PDB entry 8W9S | X-ray diffraction, 2.09 A resolution | chains A and B of the 4 polymer chains in the assembly

Chain A:
Name: NADH-dependent dihydrogenase
Source organism: Amycolatopsis mediterranei S699
Reference sequence: O52541 (O52541_AMYMD); residue numbers follow UniProt; this construct covers 1-342
Sequence (342 residues; each row starts with the number of its first residue):
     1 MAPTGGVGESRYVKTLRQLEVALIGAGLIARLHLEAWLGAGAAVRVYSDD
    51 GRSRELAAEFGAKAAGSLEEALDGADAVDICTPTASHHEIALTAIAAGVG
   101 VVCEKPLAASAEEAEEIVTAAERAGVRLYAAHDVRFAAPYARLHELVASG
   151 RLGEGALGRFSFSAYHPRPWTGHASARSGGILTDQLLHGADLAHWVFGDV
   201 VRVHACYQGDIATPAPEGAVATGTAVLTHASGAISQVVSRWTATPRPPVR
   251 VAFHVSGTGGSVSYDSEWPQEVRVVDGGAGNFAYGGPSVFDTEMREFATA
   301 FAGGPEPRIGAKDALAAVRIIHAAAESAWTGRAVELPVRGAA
Disordered / not traced: 1-17, 339-342
Ligand contacts:
  - NAD (nicotinamide-adenine-dinucleotide): I24, G25, A26, G27, L28, I29, Y47, S48, D49, D50, C81, T82, P83, T84, S86, H87, I90, E104, K105, P106, R168, D184, H188
  - 34a-Deoxy-rifamycin W (US6; (7E,9S,10S,11R,12R,13R,14R,15R,16S,17S,18E,20Z)-2,4,10,12,14,16-hexahydroxy-3,7,9,11,13,15,17,21-octamethyl-23-azatricyclo[22.3.1.05,27]octacosa-1,3,5(27),7,18,20,24-heptaene-6,22,26,28-tetrone): L28, I29, L32, V134, A137, Y140, F162, S163, A164, H166, P167, R168, D184, Q185, H188, W241, V249, R250, V251, V289, F290

Chain B:
Name: RifT
Source organism: Amycolatopsis mediterranei S699
Reference sequence: O52542 (O52542_AMYMD); residues 350-603 here correspond to UniProt positions 2-255 (UniProt number = residue number - 348)
Sequence (256 residues; numbered 348 to 603; the number before each row is that of its first residue):
   348 MVKVAILSSTPQAYAGALRGLPDVEVVAAASWDAFEPVRQAAEAGARVLC
   398 EYPPAAKETDLKAMIDAAGDRLTFASPACHGEAFAVVRKGIADGGIGELT
   448 TVLGSVATSVDGVLGAAAPYLLDLADAVLGGEPAQQVYAQTNIVLSGRIG
   498 ESAAVLTVRYRSGQVASFDCRRHGSATGLPAVTFIGDQGSVQYDAGPQLL
   548 GGERPELGGEDLEALMLKDFLGAGDGPGPDGQAALRTFRIIQAAYESAHT
   598 GQPVDL
Disordered / not traced: 348, 494-495
Differences from the reference sequence: initiating methionine (348); expression tag (349)

Chain A / chain B interface:
Pairs across the interface (55; chain A residue first):
  E154(A) - V491(B)
  G155(A) - V491(B)
  A156(A) - N489(B)  hydrogen bond (backbone-side chain)
  A156(A) - V491(B)  hydrophobic
  A156(A) - L492(B)  hydrophobic
  L157(A) - V502(B)  hydrophobic
  L157(A) - D516(B)
  L157(A) - C517(B)
  L157(A) - R518(B)
  R159(A) - S452(B)  hydrogen bond
  R159(A) - D516(B)
  R202(A) - Y485(B)
  R202(A) - Q487(B)  hydrogen bond
  R202(A) - G598(B)
  H204(A) - Y485(B)
  C206(A) - T504(B)
  C206(A) - R506(B)
  C206(A) - V512(B)  hydrophobic
  Q208(A) - T447(B)  hydrogen bond (side chain-backbone)
  Q208(A) - T448(B)  hydrogen bond
  Q208(A) - G510(B)  hydrogen bond (side chain-backbone)
  Q208(A) - Q511(B)
  Q208(A) - V512(B)
  V220(A) - D534(B)
  T222(A) - T448(B)
  T222(A) - I532(B)
  T224(A) - S514(B)
  V226(A) - V502(B)  hydrophobic
  V226(A) - T504(B)
  T228(A) - Q487(B)  hydrogen bond
  G232(A) - N489(B)  hydrogen bond (backbone-side chain)
  A233(A) - N489(B)
  I234(A) - Q487(B)
  I234(A) - T488(B)
  I234(A) - N489(B)
  I234(A) - V502(B)  hydrophobic
  Q236(A) - S514(B)  hydrogen bond
  Q236(A) - F515(B)
  V238(A) - L450(B)  hydrophobic
  R240(A) - I532(B)
  R240(A) - G536(B)
  R240(A) - S537(B)
  A243(A) - D534(B)
  H254(A) - R518(B)
  S256(A) - R518(B)
  G257(A) - L492(B)
  T258(A) - V491(B)
  T258(A) - L492(B)
  S261(A) - R518(B)
  G331(A) - P600(B)
  R332(A) - Q599(B)
  A333(A) - Y485(B)  hydrophobic
  A333(A) - G598(B)
  A333(A) - Q599(B)  hydrogen bond (backbone-side chain)
  A333(A) - P600(B)
Also at the interface, not in a pair above, chain A (31 interface residues in all): S231, E335
Also at the interface, not in a pair above, chain B (30 interface residues in all): Q483, A500

Summary:
31 residues of chain A and 30 residues of chain B are in contact, with 10 hydrogen bonds. Among the polar
pairs are A156(A)-N489(B), R159(A)-S452(B) and R202(A)-Q487(B). Ligands of chain A: NAD and
34a-Deoxy-rifamycin W.
Here chain A is NADH-dependent dihydrogenase and chain B is RifT, both from Amycolatopsis mediterranei S699.
Entry 8W9S (NAD-dependent dehydrogenase) was determined by X-ray diffraction.
